Entry 8AYX (electron microscopy, 2.50 A resolution); this record covers chains B and C of the 3 polymer chains in the assembly.

# Chain B
Molecule: Capsid protein, VP0
Source organism: Human poliovirus 3
UniProtKB: Q84895 (Q84895_9ENTO); residues 1-340 here = UniProt positions 1-340
Amino-acid sequence (340 residues; numbered 1 to 340; the number before each row is that of its first residue):
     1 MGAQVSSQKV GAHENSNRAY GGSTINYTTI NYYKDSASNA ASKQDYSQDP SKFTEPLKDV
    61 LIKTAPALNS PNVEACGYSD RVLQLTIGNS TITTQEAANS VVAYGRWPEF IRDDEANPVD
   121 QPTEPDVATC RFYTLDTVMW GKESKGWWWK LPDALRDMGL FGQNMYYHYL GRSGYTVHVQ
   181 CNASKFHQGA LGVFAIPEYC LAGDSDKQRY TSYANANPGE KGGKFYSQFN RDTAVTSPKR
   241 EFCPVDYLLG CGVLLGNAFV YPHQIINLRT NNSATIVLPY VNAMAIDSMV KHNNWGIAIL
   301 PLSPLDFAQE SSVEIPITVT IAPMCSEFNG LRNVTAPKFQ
Not modelled in the structure: 1-29, 42-82, 94-98, 118-119
Differences from the reference sequence: engineered mutation A67 (Unk in Q84895), I87 (Leu in Q84895), M284 (Leu in Q84895), E310 (Asp in Q84895)

# Chain C
Molecule: Capsid protein, VP3
Source organism: Human poliovirus 3
UniProtKB: Q84895 (Q84895_9ENTO); residues 1-238 here correspond to UniProt positions 341-578 (UniProt number = residue number + 340)
Amino-acid sequence (238 residues; numbered 1 to 238; the number before each row is that of its first residue):
     1 GLPVLNTPGS NQYLTSDNYQ SPCAIPEFDV TPPIDIPGEV KNMMELAEID TMIPLNLENT
    61 KRNTMDMYRV TLSDSADLSQ PILCFSLSPA SDPRLSHTML GEVLNYYTHW AGSLKFTFLF
   121 CGSMMATGKI LVAYAPPGAQ PPTSRKEAML GTHVIWDLGL QSSCTMVVPW ISNVTYRQTT
   181 QDSFTEGGYI SMFYQTRIVV PLSTPKSMSM LGFVSACNDF SVRLLRDTTH ISQSALPQ
Differences from the reference sequence: engineered mutation Y19 (His359 in Q84895), F85 (Leu425 in Q84895)
Residues lining bound ligands: glutathione (GSH): Q233, S234, A235, L236
From the paper describing this entry:
  - binding site for glutathione: S234, A235, L236
  - conformationally variable residues (order/disorder transition): Q238

# Interface between chain B and chain C
Contacting residue pairs - 72 pairs, chain B then chain C:
  I30(B) with Q20(C), hydrogen bond (backbone-side chain)
  N31(B) with Q20(C)
  Y32(B) with Q20(C), hydrogen bond (backbone-side chain)
  Y33(B) with Q20(C); S21(C); P22(C), hydrophobic
  K34(B) with E27(C), salt bridge
  D35(B) with C23(C), hydrogen bond; P26(C); E27(C)
  S38(B) with Q20(C); S21(C), hydrogen bond (side chain-backbone); P22(C); C23(C), hydrogen bond (side chain-backbone)
  A40(B) with N18(C); Y19(C); Q20(C)
  A41(B) with N18(C)
  Y104(B) with G38(C)
  R106(B) with D35(C), salt bridge; P37(C)
  R112(B) with D35(C)
  E115(B) with I34(C)
  K185(B) with S123(C); M124(C), hydrogen bond
  F186(B) with L202(C); S203(C); T204(C); P205(C)
  H187(B) with S123(C)
  Q188(B) with C121(C); G122(C); S123(C); P205(C); S207(C), hydrogen bond (side chain-backbone); M208(C)
  D246(B) with M65(C)
  Y247(B) with N63(C)
  L254(B) with Y68(C); H97(C)
  L255(B) with M65(C), hydrophobic
  G256(B) with T51(C); M52(C), hydrogen bond (backbone-backbone); Y68(C), hydrogen bond (backbone-side chain)
  N257(B) with T51(C); H97(C); T98(C); M99(C), hydrogen bond (side chain-backbone)
  F259(B) with D50(C); M52(C), hydrophobic; F213(C), hydrophobic
  V260(B) with I49(C), hydrophobic
  N267(B) with F120(C), hydrogen bond (side chain-backbone)
  R269(B) with F120(C); G122(C), hydrogen bond (side chain-backbone); S123(C), hydrogen bond (side chain-backbone); M124(C); A126(C); L158(C); S162(C), hydrogen bond
  T270(B) with S162(C)
  N282(B) with I36(C)
  P301(B) with M65(C); R69(C), hydrogen bond (backbone-side chain)
  L302(B) with R69(C), hydrogen bond (backbone-side chain)
  S303(B) with C121(C)
  P304(B) with R69(C)
  A308(B) with S203(C); P205(C)
  Q309(B) with T204(C), hydrogen bond (side chain-backbone); P205(C); K206(C)
Other interface residues (no listed pair), chain B (45 interface residues in all): G189, A190, P279, Y280, V281, A283, M284, A285, D306, F307
Other interface residues (no listed pair), chain C (45 interface residues in all): I25, T64, M125, S209, L211

# In short
Chain B and chain C each contribute 45 residues to their interface; the contacts include 17 hydrogen bonds and
2 salt bridges. Polar contacts include K34(B)-E27(C), R106(B)-D35(C) and I30(B)-Q20(C). Chain C binds
glutathione. The paper reports a binding site for glutathione at S234(C), A235(C) and L236(C); conformational
variability at Q238(C).
Chain B is Capsid protein, VP0 and chain C is Capsid protein, VP3, both from Human poliovirus 3; the
structure, Poliovirus type 3 (strain Saukett) stabilised virus-like particle (PV3 SC8) in complex with GSH and
GPP3, was determined by electron microscopy together with 8AYY and 8AYZ from the same study.
